6YOC - chain A; structure by X-ray diffraction, 1.86 A resolution.

== Chain A ==
Molecule: Lysozyme
From: Gallus gallus
Notes: EC 3.2.1.17
Reference sequence: P00698 (LYSC_CHICK); residues 1-129 here correspond to UniProt positions 19-147 (UniProt number = residue number + 18)
Chain sequence (129 residues; each row starts with the number of its first residue):
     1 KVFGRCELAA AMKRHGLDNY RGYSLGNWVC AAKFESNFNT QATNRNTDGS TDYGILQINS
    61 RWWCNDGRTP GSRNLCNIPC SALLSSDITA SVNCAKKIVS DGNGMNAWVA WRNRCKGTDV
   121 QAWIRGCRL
UniProt features mapped onto this chain:
  - active site: Glu35, Asp52
  - binding site (substrate): Asp101
Cystine bridges: Cys6-Cys127, Cys30-Cys115, Cys64-Cys80, Cys76-Cys94
Metal / ion sites: Na+: Ser60, Cys64, Ser72, Arg73

== In short ==
The Na+ site is built by Ser60, Cys64, Ser72 and Arg73. Curated annotation (UniProt) lists active-site
residues Glu35 and Asp52 and substrate-binding residue Asp101.
Chain A is Lysozyme (Gallus gallus); the structure, Structure of Lysozyme from COC IMISX setup collected by
still serial crystallography on crystals prelocated by ..., was determined by X-ray diffraction together with
6YOB, 6YOD, 6YOE, 6YOF and 6YOG from the same study.
